9MQK - chains A and E of the 5 polymer chains in the assembly; structure by electron microscopy, 3.18 A resolution.

== Chain A ==
Molecule: Kappa-Opioid Receptor
Source organism: Mus musculus
Sequence (388 residues; each row starts with the number of its first residue; numbers below 1 keep their minus sign (Asp-7 is residue -7)):
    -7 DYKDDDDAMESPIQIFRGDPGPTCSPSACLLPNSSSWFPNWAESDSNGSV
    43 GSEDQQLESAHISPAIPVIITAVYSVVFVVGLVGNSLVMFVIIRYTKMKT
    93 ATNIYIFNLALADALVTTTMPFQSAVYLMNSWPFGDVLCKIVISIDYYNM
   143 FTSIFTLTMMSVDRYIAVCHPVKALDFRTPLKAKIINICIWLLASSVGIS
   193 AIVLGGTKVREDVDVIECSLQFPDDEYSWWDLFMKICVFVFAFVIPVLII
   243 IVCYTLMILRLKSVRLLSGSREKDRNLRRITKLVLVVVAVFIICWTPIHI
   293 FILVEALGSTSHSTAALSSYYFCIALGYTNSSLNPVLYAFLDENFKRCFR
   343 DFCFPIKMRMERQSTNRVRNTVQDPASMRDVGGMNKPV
Unresolved in the structure: -7 to 56, 301-306, 348-380
Disulfide bonds: Cys131-Cys210
Small-molecule neighbours: A1BNM (methyl (1S,3R,4S,6S,8M)-2-[(1-ethyl-1H-pyrazol-4-yl)methyl]-8-(3-hydroxyphenyl)-3,4-dimethyl-2-azabicyclo[2.2.2]oct-7-ene-6-carboxylate): Tyr66, Gln115, Val118, Asp138, Tyr139, Met142, Lys227, Val230, Trp287, Ile290, His291, Ile294, Tyr312, Tyr313, Ile316, Gly319, Tyr320

== Chain E ==
Molecule: Nanobody 6M
Source organism: synthetic construct
Notes: antibody fragment or engineered binder
Sequence (131 residues; numbered 3 to 133; the number before each row is that of its first residue):
     3 QRQLVESGGGLVQPGGSLRLSCAASGTIFRLYDMGWFRQAPGKEREGVAS
    53 ITSGGSTKYADSVKGRFTISRDNAKNTVYLQMNSLEPEDTAVYYCNAEYR
   103 TGIWEELLDGWGKGTPVTVSSHHHHHHEPEA
Unresolved in the structure: 3, 28-30, 124-133
Disulfide bonds: Cys24-Cys97

== Chain A / chain E interface ==
Pairs across the interface (23; chain A residue first):
  Ile250(A) - Trp106(E)  hydrophobic
  Leu253(A) - Trp106(E)  hydrophobic
  Arg257(A) - Phe31(E)
  Arg257(A) - Arg32(E)
  Arg257(A) - Tyr34(E)  hydrogen bond (backbone-side chain)
  Leu258(A) - Arg32(E)
  Leu258(A) - Tyr34(E)
  Leu258(A) - Ser55(E)
  Leu259(A) - Tyr34(E)
  Leu259(A) - Ser55(E)
  Ser260(A) - Tyr34(E)
  Ser260(A) - Arg102(E)
  Ser260(A) - Leu109(E)
  Arg263(A) - Leu109(E)
  Arg263(A) - Asp111(E)  salt bridge
  Asp266(A) - Arg102(E)  salt bridge
  Arg267(A) - Glu108(E)
  Arg270(A) - Arg102(E)
  Arg270(A) - Ile105(E)  hydrogen bond (side chain-backbone)
  Arg270(A) - Trp106(E)
  Thr273(A) - Trp106(E)
  Lys274(A) - Trp106(E)
  Leu277(A) - Trp106(E)  hydrophobic
Other interface residues (no listed pair), chain A (16 interface residues in all): Lys254, Val256, Gly261
Other interface residues (no listed pair), chain E (17 interface residues in all): Leu33, Asp35, Thr54, Arg73, Asn75, Glu107, Leu110

== Summary ==
Chain A and chain E form an interface of 16 and 17 residues respectively, with 2 hydrogen bonds and 2 salt
bridges. Polar pairs include Arg263(A)-Asp111(E), Asp266(A)-Arg102(E) and Arg257(A)-Tyr34(E). Bound to chain
A: compound A1BNM.
Here chain A is Kappa-Opioid Receptor (Mus musculus) and chain E is Nanobody 6M (synthetic construct). Entry
9MQK (Inactive Kappa-Opioid Receptor with Nb6M, NabFab, and isoquinuclidine compound #020_E1) was determined
by electron microscopy (same publication as 9MQH, 9MQI, 9MQJ and 9MQL).
